Entry 7L4V (X-ray diffraction, 1.75 A resolution); this record covers chains A and C of the 4 polymer chains in the assembly.

[Chain A]
Name: CCAAT/enhancer-binding protein beta
From: Homo sapiens
Reference sequence: P17676 (CEBPB_HUMAN), isoform P17676-2; residues 269-344 here correspond to UniProt positions 246-321 (UniProt number = residue number - 23)
Sequence (78 residues; each row starts with the number of its first residue):
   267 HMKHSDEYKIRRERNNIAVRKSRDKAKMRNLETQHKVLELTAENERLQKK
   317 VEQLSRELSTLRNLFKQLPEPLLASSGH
Not modelled in the structure: 267, 334-344
Sequence notes: expression tag (267-268)
UniProt features mapped onto this chain:
  - region: Leu-320, Leu-327 (Leucine-zipper)
From the paper describing this entry:
  - binding site for DNA Strand 1 (chain C): Arg-289
  - binding site for DNA Strand 2: Arg-289
  - specificity-determining residues: Arg-289
  - conformationally variable residues (side-chain flip): Arg-289

[Chain C]
Molecule: DNA Strand 1
Sequence (16 nucleotides; row label = number of the first residue in the row):
     2 AGGATTGTGCAATATA

[How chain A and chain C interact]
Residue-residue contacts - 15 pairs, chain A then chain C:
  Arg-277(A) with DG3(C), base contact; DG4(C), hydrogen bond to the base; DA5(C), base contact
  Arg-280(A) with DG4(C), phosphate contact
  Asn-281(A) with DA5(C), base contact; DT6(C), hydrogen bond to the base
  Ala-284(A) with DA5(C), phosphate contact; DT6(C), base contact
  Val-285(A) with DT6(C), base contact; DT7(C), base contact
  Lys-287(A) with DA5(C), salt bridge to the phosphate
  Ser-288(A) with DT6(C), hydrogen bond to the phosphate
  Arg-289(A) with DG8(C), hydrogen bond to the base; DT9(C), base contact
  Lys-291(A) with DT6(C), salt bridge to the phosphate

[Overview]
9 residues of chain A and 7 residues of chain C are in contact, with 4 hydrogen bonds and 2 salt bridges.
Polar contacts include Arg-277(A)/DG4(C), Asn-281(A)/DT6(C) and Arg-289(A)/DG8(C). From the paper: a binding
site for DNA Strand 1 (chain C) at Arg-289(A); a binding site for DNA Strand 2 at Arg-289(A).
Here chain A is CCAAT/enhancer-binding protein beta (Homo sapiens) and chain C is DNA Strand 1. Entry 7L4V
(C-terminal bZIP domain of human C/EBPbeta Bound to DNA with Consensus Recognition with GT Mismatch) was
determined by X-ray diffraction.
